Entry 1Y4B (X-ray diffraction, 2.10 A resolution); this record covers chains C and D of the 4 polymer chains in the assembly.

Chain C:
Protein: Hemoglobin alpha chain
From: Homo sapiens
UniProtKB: P69905 (HBA_HUMAN); residues 1-141 here = UniProt positions 1-141
Chain sequence (141 residues; numbered 1 to 141; the number before each row is that of its first residue):
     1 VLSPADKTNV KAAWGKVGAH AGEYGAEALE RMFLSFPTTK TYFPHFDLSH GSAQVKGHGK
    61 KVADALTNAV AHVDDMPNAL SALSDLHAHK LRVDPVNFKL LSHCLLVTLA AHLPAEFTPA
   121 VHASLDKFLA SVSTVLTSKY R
UniProt features mapped onto this chain:
  - site: Lys-61 (Not glycated)
  - natural variant: Asp-6 (A6D: In J-Toronto; this construct carries the variant), Ala-13 (A13D: In J-Paris 1/J-Aljezur), Glu-27 (A27E: In Shenyang; this construct carries the variant), Lys-61 (K61N: In Zambia; deletion: In Clinic), Asp-64 (A64D: In Pontoise; this construct carries the variant), Asp-75 (D75A: In Lille; D75G: In Chapel Hill; D75N: In G-Pest), Ala-111 (A111D: In Petah Tikva)
Metal / ion sites: heme Fe near His-87 (its only coordinating residue here)
Residues lining bound ligands: heme (HEM): Met-32, Thr-39, Tyr-42, Phe-43, His-45, Phe-46, His-58, Lys-61, Val-62, Ala-65, Leu-66, Leu-83, Leu-86, His-87, Leu-91, Val-93, Asn-97, Phe-98, Leu-101, Val-132, Leu-136

Chain D:
Protein: Hemoglobin beta chain
From: Homo sapiens
UniProtKB: P68871 (HBB_HUMAN); residues 1-146 here = UniProt positions 1-146
Chain sequence (146 residues; row label = number of the first residue in the row):
     1 MHLTPEEKSA VTALWGKVNV DEVGGEALGR LLVVYPHTQR FFESFGDLST PDAVMGNPKV
    61 KAHGKKVLGA FSDGLAHLDN LKGTFATLSE LHCDKLHVDP ENFRLLGNVL VCVLAHHFGK
   121 EFTPPVQAAY QKVVAGVANA LAHKYH
Sequence notes: engineered mutation Met-1 (Val in P68871), His-37 (Trp in P68871)
UniProt features mapped onto this chain:
  - natural variant: Leu-3 (H3L: In Graz; this construct carries the variant), Glu-7 (E7A: In G-Makassar; E7K: In Hb C; E7Q: In Machida; E7V: In SKCA), Lys-8 (E8K: In G-Siriraj; this construct carries the variant), Val-11 (A11V: In Iraq-Halabja; this construct carries the variant), Gly-16 (W16G: In Randwick; this construct carries the variant), Val-23 (E23V: In D-Granada; this construct carries the variant), Gly-24 (V24G: In Miyashiro; this construct carries the variant), Gly-25 (G25D: In Moscva; G25R: In Riverdale-Bronx; G25V: In Savannah), Leu-32 (L32P: In Yokohama), Val-33 (L33V: In Muscat; this construct carries the variant), Arg-40 (Q40R: In Tianshui; this construct carries the variant), Phe-42 (F42Y: In Mequon; deletion: In Bruxelles), 11 further natural variant entries in UniProt
Metal / ion sites: heme Fe near His-92 (its only coordinating residue here)
Residues lining bound ligands: heme (HEM): Leu-31, Thr-38, Phe-41, Phe-42, Phe-45, His-63, Lys-66, Val-67, Ala-70, Phe-71, Phe-85, Leu-88, Leu-91, His-92, Leu-96, Val-98, Asn-102, Phe-103, Leu-106, Leu-141

How chain C and chain D interact:
Residue-residue contacts - 33 pairs, chain C then chain D:
  Arg-31(C) / Phe-122(D)  hydrogen bond (side chain-backbone)
  Arg-31(C) / Thr-123(D)
  Arg-31(C) / Pro-124(D)
  Arg-31(C) / Gln-127(D)  hydrogen bond
  Leu-34(C) / Pro-124(D)  hydrophobic
  Leu-34(C) / Pro-125(D)
  Leu-34(C) / Ala-128(D)
  Ser-35(C) / Gln-127(D)
  Ser-35(C) / Ala-128(D)  hydrogen bond (side chain-backbone)
  Ser-35(C) / Gln-131(D)
  Phe-36(C) / Gln-131(D)
  His-103(C) / Asn-108(D)
  His-103(C) / Gln-127(D)
  His-103(C) / Gln-131(D)  hydrogen bond
  Val-107(C) / Val-111(D)  hydrophobic
  Val-107(C) / Ala-115(D)
  Val-107(C) / Gln-127(D)
  Ala-110(C) / Cys-112(D)
  Ala-110(C) / His-116(D)
  Ala-111(C) / Ala-115(D)
  Ala-111(C) / Gly-119(D)
  Pro-114(C) / His-116(D)  hydrogen bond (backbone-side chain)
  Phe-117(C) / Arg-30(D)  hydrogen bond (backbone-side chain)
  Phe-117(C) / His-116(D)  hydrogen bond (backbone-side chain)
  Thr-118(C) / Arg-30(D)
  Pro-119(C) / Arg-30(D)
  Pro-119(C) / Val-33(D)
  Pro-119(C) / Met-55(D)  hydrophobic
  His-122(C) / Arg-30(D)  hydrogen bond
  His-122(C) / Val-34(D)
  Ala-123(C) / Val-34(D)  hydrophobic
  Asp-126(C) / Val-34(D)
  Asp-126(C) / Tyr-35(D)
Also at the interface, not in a pair above, chain C (19 interface residues in all): Glu-30, Cys-104, Leu-106, Ala-120
Also at the interface, not in a pair above, chain D (20 interface residues in all): Pro-51, Val-109

In short:
19 residues of chain C and 20 residues of chain D are in contact, with 8 hydrogen bonds. Among the polar pairs
are Arg-31(C)/Phe-122(D), Arg-31(C)/Gln-127(D) and Ser-35(C)/Ala-128(D). Bound to chain C: heme. Ligands of
chain D: heme.
Here chain C is Hemoglobin alpha chain and chain D is Hemoglobin beta chain, both from Homo sapiens. Entry
1Y4B (T-To-T(High) quaternary transitions in human hemoglobin: betaW37H deoxy low-salt (10 test sets)) was
determined by X-ray diffraction (same publication as 1XXT, 1XY0, 1XZ5, 1XZ7, 1XZU, 1XZV and 45 further
entries).
